4DV6 - chains A and E of the 21 polymer chains in the assembly; structure by X-ray diffraction, 3.30 A resolution.

Chain A:
Molecule: 16S rRNA
Organism: Thermus thermophilus
Sequence (1522 nucleotides; numbered 0 to 1544 plus 19 insertion-coded residues; 42 numbers in that range are skipped by the numbering (no residue carries them; nothing is unmodelled there); the number before each row is that of its first residue; a row labelled like 190A-190L holds insertion residues (190A, then the next letters in order); numbering starts at 0):
     0 UUUGUUGGAG AGUUUGAUCC UGGCUCAGGG UGAACGCUGG CGGCGUGCCU AAGACAUGCA
    60 AGUCGUGCGG G
    73 CCGCGGGGUU UU
    88 ACUCCG
    95 UGGUC
   101 AGCGGCGGAC GGGUGAGUAA CGCGUGGGU
  129A G
   130 ACCUACCCGG AAGAGGGGGA CAACCCGGGG AAACUCGGGC UAAUCCCCCA UGUGGACCCG
   190 C
190A-190L CCCUUGGGGUGU
   191 GUCCAAAGGG CUUU
   216 GCCCGCUUCC GGAUGGGCCC GCGUCCCAUC AGCUAGUUGG UGGGGUAAUG GCCCACCAAG
   276 GCGACGACGG GUAGCCGGUC UGAGAGGAUG GCCGGCCACA GGGGCACUGA GACACGGGCC
   336 CCACUCCUAC GGGAGGCAGC AGUUAGGAAU CUUCCGCAAU GGGCGCAAGC CUGACGGAGC
   396 GACGCCGCUU GGAGGAAGAA GCCCUUCGGG GUGUAAACUC CUGAA
   442 CCCGGGACGA AACCCCCGAC GA
   474 GGGGACUGAC GGUACCGGG
   494 GUAAUAGCGC CGGCCAACUC CGUGCCAGCA GCCGCGGUAA UACGGAGGGC GCGAGCGUUA
   554 CCCGGAUUCA CUGGGCGUAA AGGGCGUGUA GGCGGCCUGG GGCGUCCCAU GUGAAAGACC
   614 ACGGCUCAAC CGUGGGGGAG CGUGGGAUAC GCUCAGGCUA GACGGUGGGA GAGGGUGGUG
   674 GAAUUCCCGG AGUAGCGGUG AAAUGCGCAG AUACCGGGAG GAACGCCGAU GGCGAAGGCA
   734 GCCACCUGGU CCACCCGUGA CGCUGAGGCG CGAAAGCGUG GGGAGCAAAC CGGAUUAGAU
   794 ACCCGGGUAG UCCACGCCCU AAACGAUGCG CGCUAGGUCU CUGGGUCU
   848 CCUGGGGGCC GAAGCUAACG CGUUAAGCGC GCCGCCUGGG GAGUACGGCC GCAAGGCUGA
   908 AACUCAAGGG AAUUGACGGG GGCCCGCACA AGCGGUGGAG CAUGUGGUUU AAUUCGAAGX
   968 AACGCGAAGA ACCUUACCAG GCCUUGACAU GCUAGG
 1003A G
  1004 AACCCGGGUG AAAGCCUGGG GUGCCCC
1030A-1030D GCGA
  1031 GGGGAGCCCU AGCACAGGUG CUGCAUGGCC GUCGUCAGCU CGUGCCGUGA GGUGUUGGGU
  1091 UAAGUCCCGC AACGAGCGCA ACCCCCGCCG UUAGUUGCCA GCGGUUCGGC CGGGCACUCU
  1151 AACGGGACUG CCCGCGAAA
  1171 GCGGGAGGAA GGAGGGGACG ACGUCUGGUC AGCAUGGCCC UUACGGCCUG GGCGACACAC
  1231 GUGCUACAAU GCCCACUACA AAGCGAUGCC ACCCGGCAAC GGGGAGCUAA UCGCAAAAAG
  1291 GUGGGCCCAG UUCGGAUUGG GGUCUGCAAC CCGACCCCAU GAAGCCGGAA UCGCUAGUAA
  1351 UCGCGGAUCA G
 1361A C
  1362 CAUGCCGCGG UGAAUACGUU CCCGGGCCUU GUACACACXG CCXGUXACGC CAUGGGAGCG
  1422 GGCUCUACCC GAAGUCGCCG GG
  1446 AGCCUACGGG
  1459 CAGGCGCCGA GGGUAGGGCC CGUGACUGGG GCGAAGUCGU AACAAGGUAG CUGUACCGGA
  1519 AGGUGCGGCU GGAUCCACUC CUUUCU
Unresolved in the structure: 0-4, 1534-1538
Modified positions: PSU (pseudouridine-5'-monophosphate) at position 516, 7MG (7N-methyl-8-hydroguanosine-5'-monophosphate) at position 527, M2G (N2-dimethylguanosine-5'-monophosphate) at position 966, 5MC (5-methylcytidine-5'-monophosphate) at position 967, 2MG (2N-methylguanosine-5'-monophosphate) at position 1207, 5MC (5-methylcytidine-5'-monophosphate) at position 1400, 4OC (4n,o2'-methylcytidine-5'-monophosphate) at position 1402, 5MC (5-methylcytidine-5'-monophosphate) at position 1404, 5MC (5-methylcytidine-5'-monophosphate) at position 1407, UR3 (3-methyluridine-5'-monophoshate) at position 1498, MA6 (6N-dimethyladenosine-5'-monophoshate) at position 1518, MA6 (6N-dimethyladenosine-5'-monophoshate) at position 1519, PSU (pseudouridine-5'-monophosphate) at position 1540, PSU (pseudouridine-5'-monophosphate) at position 1541
Construct notes: engineered mutation G915 (A1538 in M26923.1); conflict C1534 (A2157 in M26923.1), A1535 (C2158 in M26923.1)
Ion coordination: Mg2+ site 1 near U5 (its only coordinating residue here); Mg2+ site 2 near U12 (its only coordinating residue here); Mg2+ site 3: U13, U14; Mg2+ site 4 near G22 (its only coordinating residue here); Mg2+ site 5: C58, U387; Mg2+ site 6: A59, U387; Mg2+ site 7: G61, G105; Mg2+ site 8: G70, U98; Mg2+ site 9 near U98 (its only coordinating residue here); Mg2+ site 10 near G107 (its only coordinating residue here); Mg2+ site 11 near G111 (its only coordinating residue here); Mg2+ site 12: G117, G289; 105 more Mg2+ sites not listed

Chain E:
Protein: ribosomal protein S5
Organism: Thermus thermophilus
UniProtKB: Q5SHQ5 (RS5_THET8); numbering as in UniProt (aligned over 1-162)
Sequence (162 residues; row label = number of the first residue in the row):
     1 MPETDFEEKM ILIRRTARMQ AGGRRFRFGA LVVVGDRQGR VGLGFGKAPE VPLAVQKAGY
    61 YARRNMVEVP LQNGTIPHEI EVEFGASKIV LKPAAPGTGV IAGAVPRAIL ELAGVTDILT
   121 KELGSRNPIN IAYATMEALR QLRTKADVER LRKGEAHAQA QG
Unresolved in the structure: 1-4, 155-162

Chain A / chain E interface:
Pairs across the interface - 78 pairs, chain A then chain E:
  U5(A) / Ala-95(E)  base contact
  G6(A) / Ala-94(E)  base contact
  G6(A) / Ala-95(E)  hydrogen bond to the base
  G6(A) / Thr-98(E)  hydrogen bond to the base
  G6(A) / Leu-119(E)  sugar contact
  G7(A) / Lys-92(E)  hydrogen bond to the base
  G7(A) / Leu-119(E)  sugar contact
  G7(A) / Thr-120(E)  hydrogen bond to the sugar
  G7(A) / Lys-121(E)  base contact
  A8(A) / Ile-101(E)  sugar contact
  A8(A) / Ala-102(E)  hydrogen bond to the sugar
  A8(A) / Gly-103(E)  hydrogen bond to the sugar
  A8(A) / Arg-107(E)  base contact
  A8(A) / Thr-120(E)  sugar contact
  G9(A) / Lys-121(E)  salt bridge to the phosphate
  G9(A) / Glu-122(E)  hydrogen bond to the phosphate
  G9(A) / Arg-126(E)  base contact
  A10(A) / Arg-126(E)  salt bridge to the phosphate
  G15(A) / Ala-17(E)  sugar contact
  G15(A) / Arg-18(E)  base contact
  G15(A) / Met-19(E)  sugar contact
  G15(A) / Arg-24(E)  hydrogen bond to the sugar
  A16(A) / Thr-16(E)  hydrogen bond to the sugar
  A16(A) / Ala-17(E)  hydrogen bond to the sugar
  U17(A) / Arg-14(E)  phosphate contact
  C18(A) / Arg-14(E)  salt bridge to the phosphate
  C18(A) / Asn-127(E)  hydrogen bond to the phosphate
  C18(A) / Asn-130(E)  phosphate contact
  C19(A) / Ala-86(E)  phosphate contact
  C19(A) / Ser-125(E)  hydrogen bond to the phosphate
  C19(A) / Asn-127(E)  phosphate contact
  C19(A) / Asn-130(E)  phosphate contact
  U20(A) / Ser-125(E)  phosphate contact
  G558(A) / Lys-121(E)  phosphate contact
  A559(A) / Lys-121(E)  salt bridge to the phosphate
  A559(A) / Arg-126(E)  salt bridge to the phosphate
  U560(A) / Leu-123(E)  base contact
  U921(A) / Arg-18(E)  sugar contact
  U921(A) / Met-19(E)  hydrogen bond to the sugar
  G922(A) / Met-19(E)  sugar contact
  G922(A) / Gln-20(E)  sugar contact
  G922(A) / Ala-21(E)  hydrogen bond to the phosphate
  A923(A) / Ala-21(E)  phosphate contact
  C1069(A) / Gln-20(E)  hydrogen bond to the phosphate
  C1069(A) / Arg-25(E)  hydrogen bond to the sugar
  U1070(A) / Arg-18(E)  salt bridge to the phosphate
  U1070(A) / Gln-20(E)  hydrogen bond to the phosphate
  U1070(A) / Arg-25(E)  salt bridge to the phosphate
  C1071(A) / Arg-27(E)  salt bridge to the phosphate
  G1072(A) / Pro-49(E)  phosphate contact
  G1072(A) / Lys-57(E)  salt bridge to the phosphate
  U1073(A) / Lys-57(E)  salt bridge to the phosphate
  G1074(A) / Tyr-61(E)  hydrogen bond to the phosphate
  G1077(A) / Lys-47(E)  hydrogen bond to the base
  U1078(A) / Phe-84(E)  sugar contact
  U1078(A) / Ile-129(E)  sugar contact
  U1078(A) / Asn-130(E)  hydrogen bond to the base
  U1078(A) / Tyr-133(E)  phosphate contact
  G1079(A) / Arg-14(E)  hydrogen bond to the sugar
  G1079(A) / Tyr-133(E)  phosphate contact
  A1080(A) / Arg-14(E)  sugar contact
  A1080(A) / Thr-16(E)  hydrogen bond to the phosphate
  A1080(A) / Phe-45(E)  phosphate contact
  A1080(A) / Lys-47(E)  salt bridge to the phosphate
  G1081(A) / Thr-16(E)  hydrogen bond to the phosphate
  G1081(A) / Arg-18(E)  phosphate contact
  G1081(A) / Arg-27(E)  phosphate contact
  C1192(A) / Gln-20(E)  base contact
  C1192(A) / Arg-25(E)  hydrogen bond to the base
  G1193(A) / Gly-22(E)  sugar contact
  G1193(A) / Arg-25(E)  hydrogen bond to the sugar
  U1194(A) / Gly-22(E)  sugar contact
  A1396(A) / Met-19(E)  base contact
  C1397(A) / Arg-24(E)  salt bridge to the phosphate
  A1398(A) / Met-19(E)  base contact
  A1398(A) / Gln-20(E)  base contact
  A1398(A) / Gly-22(E)  base contact
  A1398(A) / Gly-23(E)  base contact
Interface residues without a listed pair, chain A (38 interface residues in all): U863, A864, G1082
Interface residues without a listed pair, chain E (44 interface residues in all): Tyr-60, Glu-83, Gly-85, Ser-87, Pro-93, Gly-124

In short:
38 residues of chain A face 44 of chain E across their interface; the contacts include 25 hydrogen bonds and
12 salt bridges. Among the polar pairs are G6(A)/Ala-95(E), G6(A)/Thr-98(E) and G7(A)/Lys-92(E). U13(A) and
U14(A) coordinate Mg2+ site 3.
Chain A is 16S rRNA and chain E is ribosomal protein S5, both from Thermus thermophilus; the structure,
Crystal structure of the Thermus thermophilus 30S ribosomal subunit with a 16S rRNA mutation, A915G, was
determined by X-ray diffraction.
